Entry 9G9F (electron microscopy, 2.93 A resolution); this record covers chains F and R of the 10 polymer chains in the assembly.

Chain F:
Name: CRISPR system Cms endoribonuclease Csm3
Organism: Enterococcus italicus DSM 15952
Notes: EC 3.1.-.-
UniProtKB: E6LHV5 (CSM3_ENTI1); residue numbers follow UniProt; this construct covers 1-214
Chain sequence (214 residues; each row starts with the number of its first residue):
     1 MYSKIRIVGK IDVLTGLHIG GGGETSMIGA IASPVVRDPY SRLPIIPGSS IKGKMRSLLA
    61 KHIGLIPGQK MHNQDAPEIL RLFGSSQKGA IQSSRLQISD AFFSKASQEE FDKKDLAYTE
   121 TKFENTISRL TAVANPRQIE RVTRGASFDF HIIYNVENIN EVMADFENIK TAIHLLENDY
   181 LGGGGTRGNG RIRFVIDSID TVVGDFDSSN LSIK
Unresolved in the structure: 1, 212-214
Sequence notes: engineered mutation Ala32 (Asp in E6LHV5)

Chain R:
Molecule: crRNA
Organism: Enterococcus italicus DSM 15952
Sequence (45 nucleotides; each row starts with the number of its first residue; numbers below 1 keep their minus sign (A-7 is residue -7)):
    -7 ACGAGAACAU GCGCGACAUU CCGAAGAACG CUGAAGCGCU GGGGG
Unresolved in the structure: 28-37

Interface between chain F and chain R:
Residue-residue contacts - 47 pairs, chain F then chain R:
  His18(F) - C14(R)  phosphate contact
  Ile19(F) - C14(R)  phosphate contact
  Gly20(F) - C13(R)  hydrogen bond to the sugar
  Gly20(F) - C14(R)  hydrogen bond to the phosphate
  Ser49(F) - C13(R)  phosphate contact
  Ser50(F) - C13(R)  hydrogen bond to the phosphate
  Lys52(F) - A10(R)  salt bridge to the phosphate
  Lys52(F) - U11(R)  salt bridge to the phosphate
  Gly53(F) - U12(R)  phosphate contact
  Lys54(F) - U12(R)  base contact
  Arg56(F) - A10(R)  hydrogen bond to the phosphate
  Arg56(F) - U11(R)  salt bridge to the phosphate
  Ser57(F) - U12(R)  hydrogen bond to the base
  His72(F) - A10(R)  sugar contact
  His72(F) - U11(R)  sugar contact
  His72(F) - U12(R)  salt bridge to the phosphate
  Asn73(F) - A10(R)  sugar contact
  Phe83(F) - A10(R)  phosphate contact
  Gly84(F) - A10(R)  sugar contact
  Ser85(F) - C9(R)  hydrogen bond to the sugar
  Ser85(F) - A10(R)  sugar contact
  Ser86(F) - C9(R)  hydrogen bond to the base
  Ser86(F) - A10(R)  sugar contact
  Ser94(F) - A10(R)  phosphate contact
  Phe123(F) - A19(R)  sugar contact
  Glu124(F) - A19(R)  phosphate contact
  Asn125(F) - A17(R)  hydrogen bond to the sugar
  Asn125(F) - G18(R)  sugar contact
  Asn125(F) - A19(R)  hydrogen bond to the base
  Asn125(F) - A20(R)  sugar contact
  Thr126(F) - A17(R)  hydrogen bond to the base
  Ile127(F) - G18(R)  hydrogen bond to the phosphate
  Ile127(F) - A20(R)  sugar contact
  Arg129(F) - G18(R)  salt bridge to the phosphate
  Ala134(F) - A19(R)  base contact
  Ala134(F) - A20(R)  base contact
  Pro136(F) - A19(R)  base contact
  Arg137(F) - A17(R)  hydrogen bond to the sugar
  Arg137(F) - A19(R)  salt bridge to the phosphate
  Tyr180(F) - G15(R)  hydrogen bond to the phosphate
  Gly182(F) - C14(R)  phosphate contact
  Gly183(F) - C14(R)  hydrogen bond to the phosphate
  Gly183(F) - G15(R)  phosphate contact
  Gly184(F) - G15(R)  hydrogen bond to the phosphate
  Thr186(F) - A16(R)  hydrogen bond to the phosphate
  Arg187(F) - A16(R)  salt bridge to the phosphate
  Arg187(F) - A17(R)  salt bridge to the phosphate
Also at the interface, not in a pair above, chain F (36 interface residues in all): Gly21, Ile91, Ala132, Gly185
Also at the interface, not in a pair above, chain R (13 interface residues in all): C21

In short:
Chain F and chain R form an interface of 36 and 13 residues respectively, with 16 hydrogen bonds and 8 salt
bridges. Polar contacts include Ser57(F)-U12(R), Ser86(F)-C9(R) and Asn125(F)-A19(R).
Here chain F is CRISPR system Cms endoribonuclease Csm3 and chain R is crRNA, both from Enterococcus italicus
DSM 15952. Entry 9G9F (CryoEM structure of Enterococcus italicus Csm-crRNA-CTR complex bound to AMPNPP) was
determined by electron microscopy (same publication as 9G9A, 9G9B, 9G9C, 9G9D, 9G9E, 9G9G and 4 further
entries).
